PDB entry 7F02 | electron microscopy, 3.24 A resolution | chains A and E of the 6 polymer chains in the assembly

Chain A (and E):
Protein: Cytochrome c biogenesis ATP-binding export protein CcmA
Source organism: Escherichia coli BL21(DE3)
Notes: EC 7.6.2.5; chain E of this document is another copy of the same molecule, construct and numbering; everything in this record applies to it too
UniProt: P33931 (CCMA_ECOLI); residues -1 to 205 here correspond to UniProt positions 1-207 (UniProt number = residue number + 2)
Chain sequence (207 residues; each row starts with the number of its first residue; numbers below 1 keep their minus sign (Met-1 is residue -1)):
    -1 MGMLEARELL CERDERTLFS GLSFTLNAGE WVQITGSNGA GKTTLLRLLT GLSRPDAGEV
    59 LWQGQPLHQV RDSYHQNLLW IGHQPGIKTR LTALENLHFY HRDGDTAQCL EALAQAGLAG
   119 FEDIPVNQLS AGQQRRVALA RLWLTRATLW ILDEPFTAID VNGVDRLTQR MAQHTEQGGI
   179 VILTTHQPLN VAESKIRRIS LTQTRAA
Unresolved in the structure: 201-205
Metal / ion sites: Mg2+: Thr41 (together with phosphate ion)
Curated features (UniProtKB/Swiss-Prot):
  - binding site (ATP): Gly34 to Thr41
What the authors report for this chain:
  - binding site for phosphate ion: Asn36
  - self-association interface (contacts with another copy of this molecule); pairs are residue here / residue on that copy: Asn36-Ala156 (hydrogen bond), Asn36-Gly130 (hydrogen bond)

How chain A and chain E interact:
Pairs across the interface (31; chain A residue first):
  Asp12(A) - Gln126(E)
  Arg14(A) - Phe119(E)
  Ser35(A) - Asp158(E)
  Asn36(A) - Ser128(E)
  Asn36(A) - Gly130(E)  hydrogen bond (side chain-backbone)
  Asn36(A) - Gln131(E)
  Asn36(A) - Arg134(E)
  Asn36(A) - Ala156(E)  hydrogen bond (side chain-backbone)
  Asn36(A) - Ile157(E)
  Asn36(A) - Asp158(E)
  Gly37(A) - Gln131(E)
  His81(A) - Ala129(E)
  Phe119(A) - Arg14(E)
  Gln126(A) - Arg11(E)
  Ser128(A) - Asn36(E)
  Ala129(A) - His81(E)
  Gly130(A) - Asn36(E)
  Gln131(A) - Asn36(E)
  Arg134(A) - Asn36(E)
  Thr155(A) - Thr155(E)
  Ala156(A) - Asn36(E)  hydrogen bond (backbone-side chain)
  Ala156(A) - His184(E)
  Ile157(A) - Asn36(E)
  Asp158(A) - Gly34(E)
  Asp158(A) - Ser35(E)
  Asp158(A) - Asn36(E)
  Asp158(A) - His184(E)  salt bridge
  His184(A) - Ala156(E)  hydrogen bond (side chain-backbone)
  His184(A) - Ile157(E)
  His184(A) - Val159(E)
  Gln185(A) - Gln185(E)  hydrogen bond
Also at the interface, not in a pair above, chain A (21 interface residues in all): Gly34, Val159
Also at the interface, not in a pair above, chain E (23 interface residues in all): Gly37, Ile122, Glu152
The authors on this interface:
  - residue pairs: Asn36(A)-Ala156(E) (hydrogen bond), Asn36(A)-Gly130(E) (hydrogen bond)

Summary:
The interface between chain A and chain E involves 21 residues on one side and 23 on the other; the contacts
include 5 hydrogen bonds and 1 salt bridge. Polar pairs include Asp158(A)-His184(E), Asn36(A)-Gly130(E) and
Asn36(A)-Ala156(E). The authors report hydrogen bonds between Asn36(A) and Ala156(E) and Asn36(A) and
Gly130(E). From the paper: a binding site for phosphate ion at Asn36(A); a self-association interface
involving Asn36(A).
Both chains are Cytochrome c biogenesis ATP-binding export protein CcmA (Escherichia coli BL21(DE3)). Entry
7F02 (Cytochrome c-type biogenesis protein CcmABCD from E. coli) was determined by electron microscopy,
deposited together with 7F03, 7F04, 7VFJ and 7VFP.
